Entry 5HMR (X-ray diffraction, 2.00 A resolution); this record covers chain A.

# Chain A
Name: Cytokinin dehydrogenase 4
Organism: Zea mays
Notes: EC 1.5.99.12
Reference sequence: E3T1W8 (E3T1W8_MAIZE); residue numbers follow UniProt; this construct covers 22-541
Amino-acid sequence (524 residues; each row starts with the number of its first residue):
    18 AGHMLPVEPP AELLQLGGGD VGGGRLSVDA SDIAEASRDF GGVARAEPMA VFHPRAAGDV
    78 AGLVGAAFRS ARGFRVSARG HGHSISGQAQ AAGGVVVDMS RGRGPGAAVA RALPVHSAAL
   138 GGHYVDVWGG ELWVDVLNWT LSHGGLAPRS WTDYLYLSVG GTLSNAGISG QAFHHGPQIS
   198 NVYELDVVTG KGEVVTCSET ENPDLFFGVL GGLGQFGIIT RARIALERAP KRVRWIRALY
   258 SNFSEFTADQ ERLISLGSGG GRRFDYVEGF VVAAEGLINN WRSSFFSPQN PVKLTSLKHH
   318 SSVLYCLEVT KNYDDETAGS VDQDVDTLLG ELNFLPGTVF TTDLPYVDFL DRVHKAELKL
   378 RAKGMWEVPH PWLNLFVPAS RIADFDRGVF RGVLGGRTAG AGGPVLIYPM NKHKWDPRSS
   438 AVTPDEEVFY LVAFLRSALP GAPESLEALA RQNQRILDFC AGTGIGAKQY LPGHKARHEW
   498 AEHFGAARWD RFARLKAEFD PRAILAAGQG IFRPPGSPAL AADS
Not modelled in the structure: 18-39, 119-125, 274-277, 292-318, 412-418, 532-541
Covalently attached groups: flavin-adenine dinucleotide (FAD) linked to His100
Construct notes: expression tag (18-21)
Small-molecule neighbours:
  - FAD (flavin-adenine dinucleotide): Phe57, Ser94, Ala95, Arg96, Gly97, His98, Gly99, Ser101, Gln105, Ala106, Met116, Gly146, Thr169, Asp170, Tyr171, Leu174, Ser175, Gly177, Gly178, Thr179, Ser181, Asn182, Gly184, Ile185, Leu230, Gly231, Gly234, Ile235, Ile236, Trp383, Trp389, Tyr487, Leu488, Ala523, Gln526
  - FDZ (1-(1,2,3-thiadiazol-5-yl)-3-[3-(trifluoromethoxy)phenyl]urea): Phe57, Asp170, Val370, Ala373, Leu377, Trp383, Trp389, Asn391, Pro421, Leu423, Leu448, Leu452, Tyr487, Leu488

# Summary
Chain A binds compound FDZ. Flavin-adenine dinucleotide is covalently linked to His100.
Chain A is Cytokinin dehydrogenase 4 (Zea mays); the structure, Crystal structure of maize cytokinin
oxidase/dehydrogenase 4 (ZmCKO4) in complex with phenylurea inhibitor 3FMTDZ, was determined by X-ray
diffraction, deposited together with 5HQX.
